PDB entry 3AJ8 | X-ray diffraction, 1.10 A resolution | chain A

# Chain A
Protein: Proteinase K
Organism: Tritirachium album
Notes: EC 3.4.21.64
Reference sequence: P06873 (PRTK_TRIAL); residues 1-279 here correspond to UniProt positions 106-384 (UniProt number = residue number + 105)
Chain sequence (279 residues; numbered 1 to 279; the number before each row is that of its first residue):
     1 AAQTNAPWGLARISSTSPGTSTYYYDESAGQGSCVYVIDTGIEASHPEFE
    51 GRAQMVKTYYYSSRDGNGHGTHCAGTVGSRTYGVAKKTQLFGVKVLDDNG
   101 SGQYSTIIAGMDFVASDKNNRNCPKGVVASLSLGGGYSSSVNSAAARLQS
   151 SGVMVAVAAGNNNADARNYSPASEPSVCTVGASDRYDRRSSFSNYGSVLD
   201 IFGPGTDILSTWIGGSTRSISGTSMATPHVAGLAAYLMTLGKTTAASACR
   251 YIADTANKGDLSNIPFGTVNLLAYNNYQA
Disulfide bonds: Cys-34/Cys-123, Cys-178/Cys-249
Ion coordination: Ca2+ site 1: Thr-16, Asp-260; Ca2+ site 2: Pro-175, Val-177, Asp-200
From the paper describing this entry:
  - conformationally variable residues (side-chain flip): Tyr-61, Arg-80, Arg-250

# Overview
The Ca2+ site 1 is built by Thr-16 and Asp-260. Pro-175, Val-177 and Asp-200 form the Ca2+ site 2. From the
paper: conformational variability at Tyr-61, Arg-80 and Arg-250.
Chain A is Proteinase K (Tritirachium album); the structure, X-ray analysis of Crystal of Proteinase K
Obtained from H2O Solution Using PEG 8000, was determined by X-ray diffraction (same publication as 3AJ9).
